Entry 9ICO (X-ray diffraction, 2.90 A resolution); this record covers chains T and A of the 3 polymer chains in the assembly.

== Chain T ==
Molecule: 7-nt DNA strand
Sequence (7 nucleotides; each row starts with the number of its first residue):
     2 CATCTGT

== Chain A ==
Name: Protein (DNA polymerase beta (e.c.2.7.7.7))
Source organism: Homo sapiens
UniProt: P06746 (DPOB_HUMAN); residues 2-335 here correspond to UniProt positions 1-334 (UniProt number = residue number - 1)
Sequence (335 residues; row label = number of the first residue in the row):
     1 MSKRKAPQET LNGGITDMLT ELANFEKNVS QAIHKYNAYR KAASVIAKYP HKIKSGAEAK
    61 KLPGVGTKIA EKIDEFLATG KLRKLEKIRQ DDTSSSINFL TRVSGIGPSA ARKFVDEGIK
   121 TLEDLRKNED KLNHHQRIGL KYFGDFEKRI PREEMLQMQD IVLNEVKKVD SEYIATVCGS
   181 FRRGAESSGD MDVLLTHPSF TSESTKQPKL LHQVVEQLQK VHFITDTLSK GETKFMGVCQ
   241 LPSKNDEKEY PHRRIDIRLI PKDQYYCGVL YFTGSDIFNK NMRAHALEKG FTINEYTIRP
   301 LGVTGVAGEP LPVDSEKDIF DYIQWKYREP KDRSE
Disordered / not traced: 1-8
Ion coordination: Na+ site 1 near Leu-62 (its only coordinating residue here); Na+ site 2: Thr-101, Val-103, Ile-106 (shared with 1 residue of chain P)
Swiss-Prot annotation at these positions:
  - binding site (K(+)): Lys-61
  - binding site (Na(+)): Lys-61

== Interface between chain T and chain A ==
Pairs across the interface - 10 pairs, chain T then chain A:
  DA3(T) with Thr-233(A), phosphate contact; Lys-234(A), phosphate contact
  DT4(T) with Ser-229(A), phosphate contact; Lys-230(A), phosphate contact; Gly-231(A), phosphate contact; Glu-232(A), hydrogen bond to the phosphate; Thr-233(A), hydrogen bond to the phosphate; Lys-234(A), hydrogen bond to the phosphate
  DC5(T) with Ser-229(A), sugar contact; Lys-230(A), hydrogen bond to the phosphate
Other interface residues (no listed pair), chain T (5 interface residues in all): DC2, DT6
Other interface residues (no listed pair), chain A (8 interface residues in all): Asn-133, Tyr-296

== In short ==
The interface between chain T and chain A involves 5 residues on one side and 8 on the other, with 4 hydrogen
bonds. Polar pairs include DT4(T)/Glu-232(A), DT4(T)/Thr-233(A) and DT4(T)/Lys-234(A). Curated annotation
(UniProt) lists K+-binding residue Lys-61(A) and Na+-binding residue Lys-61(A) on chain A.
Chain T is a 7-nt DNA strand and chain A is Protein (DNA polymerase beta (e.c.2.7.7.7)) (Homo sapiens); the
structure, DNA polymerase beta (e.c.2.7.7.7)/DNA complex, soaked in the presence of dttp and MGCL2, was
determined by X-ray diffraction (same publication as 1ZQT, 7ICE, 7ICF, 7ICG, 7ICH, 7ICI and 39 further
entries).
